Entry 5LK7 (electron microscopy, 3.42 A resolution); this record covers chains A and B of the 3 polymer chains in the assembly.

# Chain A
Name: VP1
Source organism: Slow bee paralysis virus
Reference sequence: A7LM73 (A7LM73_9VIRU); residues 1-266 here correspond to UniProt positions 889-1154 (UniProt number = residue number + 888)
Sequence (266 residues; numbered 1 to 266; the number before each row is that of its first residue):
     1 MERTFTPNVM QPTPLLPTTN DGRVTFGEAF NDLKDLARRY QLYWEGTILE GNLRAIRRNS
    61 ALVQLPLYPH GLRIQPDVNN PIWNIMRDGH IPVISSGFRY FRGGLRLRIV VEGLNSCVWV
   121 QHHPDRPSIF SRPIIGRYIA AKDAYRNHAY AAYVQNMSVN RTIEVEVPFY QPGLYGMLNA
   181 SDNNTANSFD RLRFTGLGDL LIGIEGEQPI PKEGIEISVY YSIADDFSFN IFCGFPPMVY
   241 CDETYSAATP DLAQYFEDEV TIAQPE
Unresolved in the structure: 183-193, 245-266

# Chain B
Name: VP2
Source organism: Slow bee paralysis virus
Reference sequence: A7LM73 (A7LM73_9VIRU); residues 1-261 here correspond to UniProt positions 177-437 (UniProt number = residue number + 176)
Sequence (261 residues; numbered 1 to 261; the number before each row is that of its first residue):
     1 MDRPEGSEER TVQTSNVVLG ETNIESQDIA SKEYSPTWDR LASSEVSDEY PMLTDRWLFW
    61 KSVKWEVNDS AFGKMLVQEK FPQSWVQMDV NVNNIPRYTN IPNFIPFNIH QYMRADFEVK
   121 IYVNPNDFVS GWLIMAFLYQ GSEMFDYKLR RNPAALMQMP HVLVNVGAAN EATLKIPYRY
   181 VRPFMRCKDI LRGDNLITGV TEPLNMGVLF VEVLIPFRTS AASSAPKSLD VSLFVKMTNA
   241 KFTGMVDGSI ALLSKPIALP E
Unresolved in the structure: 193-200, 261

# Chain A / chain B interface
Contacting residue pairs (50):
  Met-1(A) with Gln-27(B); Asp-28(B); Ile-29(B), hydrophobic
  Glu-2(A) with Ser-26(B), hydrogen bond; Gln-27(B), hydrogen bond (backbone-backbone); Asp-28(B), hydrogen bond (backbone-side chain); His-161(B); Val-162(B)
  Arg-3(A) with Asp-28(B), salt bridge; Ile-29(B), hydrogen bond (side chain-backbone); Gln-158(B); Pro-160(B); His-161(B)
  Ser-96(A) with Arg-150(B), hydrogen bond (backbone-side chain)
  Arg-99(A) with Tyr-139(B), hydrogen bond (side chain-backbone); Gln-140(B), hydrogen bond (side chain-backbone); Met-144(B)
  Tyr-100(A) with Gln-140(B), hydrogen bond; Arg-179(B); Tyr-180(B)
  Arg-102(A) with Trp-38(B)
  Gly-173(A) with Val-181(B)
  Leu-174(A) with Trp-38(B), hydrophobic; Val-181(B), hydrogen bond (backbone-backbone); Arg-182(B); Pro-183(B)
  Tyr-175(A) with Arg-179(B), hydrogen bond; Tyr-180(B); Val-181(B)
  Met-177(A) with Gln-140(B); Val-181(B), hydrophobic
  Asn-179(A) with Met-144(B); Phe-145(B), hydrogen bond (backbone-backbone); Arg-150(B)
  Ala-180(A) with Glu-143(B); Phe-145(B)
  Ser-181(A) with Glu-143(B), hydrogen bond (backbone-backbone); Met-144(B); Phe-145(B)
  Ile-231(A) with Ser-31(B); Tyr-139(B), hydrophobic; Arg-179(B)
  Cys-233(A) with Leu-138(B), hydrophobic; Arg-150(B)
  Gly-234(A) with Arg-150(B); Gln-158(B)
  Phe-235(A) with Gln-158(B), hydrogen bond (backbone-side chain)
  Pro-236(A) with Asp-146(B); Arg-150(B)
  Pro-237(A) with Leu-149(B), hydrophobic
Other interface residues (no listed pair), chain A (21 interface residues in all): Phe-232
Other interface residues (no listed pair), chain B (27 interface residues in all): Ala-30, Met-159, Leu-163

# Overview
21 residues of chain A and 27 residues of chain B are in contact; the contacts include 13 hydrogen bonds and 1
salt bridge. Polar pairs include Arg-3(A)/Asp-28(B), Glu-2(A)/Ser-26(B) and Glu-2(A)/Asp-28(B).
Chain A is VP1 and chain B is VP2, both from Slow bee paralysis virus; the structure, Single particle
reconstruction of slow bee paralysis virus virion at pH 5.5, was determined by electron microscopy, deposited
together with 5LK8.
